PDB entry 7C3B | X-ray diffraction, 2.40 A resolution | chain A

[Chain A]
Molecule: Ferredoxin reductase component of carbazole
Source organism: Janthinobacterium sp. (strain J3)
UniProt: Q84II0 (Q84II0_JANS3); residues 2-329 here = UniProt positions 2-329
Amino-acid sequence (335 residues; numbered -5 to 329; the number before each row is that of its first residue; numbers below 1 keep their minus sign (Met-5 is residue -5)):
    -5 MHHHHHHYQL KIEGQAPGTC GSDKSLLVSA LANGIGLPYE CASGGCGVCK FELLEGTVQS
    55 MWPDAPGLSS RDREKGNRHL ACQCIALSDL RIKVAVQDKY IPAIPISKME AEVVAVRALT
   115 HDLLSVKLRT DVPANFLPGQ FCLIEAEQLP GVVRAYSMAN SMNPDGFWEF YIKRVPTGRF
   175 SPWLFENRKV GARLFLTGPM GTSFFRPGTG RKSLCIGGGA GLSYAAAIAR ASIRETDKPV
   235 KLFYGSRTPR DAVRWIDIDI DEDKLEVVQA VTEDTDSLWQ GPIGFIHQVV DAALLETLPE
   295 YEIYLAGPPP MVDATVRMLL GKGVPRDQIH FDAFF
Unresolved in the structure: -5, 267-276
Sequence notes: expression tag (-5 to 1)
Ion coordination: Ni2+: His-2, His0 (shared with 2 residues of chain B; 2 residues of chain C); 2Fe-2S cluster Fe: Cys35, Cys40, Cys43, Cys76
Residues lining bound ligands: 2Fe-2S cluster (FES): Tyr33, Glu34, Cys35, Ala36, Gly38, Gly39, Cys40, Gly41, Val42, Cys43, Leu74, Cys76
Reported in the primary citation:
  - 2Fe-2S cluster coordination: Cys35, Cys40, Cys43, Cys76
  - conformationally variable residues (helix shift, loop rearrangement, side-chain flip): Thr114 to Asp116, Glu139 to Arg148, Tyr165 to Lys183, Ala327, Phe328, Phe329

[Overview]
Ligands of chain A: 2Fe-2S cluster. His-2 and His0 coordinate Ni2+. Cys35, Cys40, Cys43 and Cys76 form the
2Fe-2S cluster Fe site. From the paper: 2Fe-2S cluster coordination by Cys35, Cys40 and Cys43 among others;
conformational variability at Thr114, Glu139 and Tyr165 among others.
Chain A is Ferredoxin reductase component of carbazole (Janthinobacterium sp. (strain J3)); the structure,
Ferredoxin reductase in carbazole 1,9a-dioxygenase (FAD apo form), was determined by X-ray diffraction,
deposited together with 7C3A.
